PDB entry 6O06 | electron microscopy, 3.60 A resolution | chains A and B of the 3 polymer chains in the assembly

[Chain A]
Name: VP1
From: Echovirus E1
Reference sequence: O91734 (POLG_EC01F); residues 1-281 here correspond to UniProt positions 570-850 (UniProt number = residue number + 569)
Chain sequence (281 residues; row label = number of the first residue in the row):
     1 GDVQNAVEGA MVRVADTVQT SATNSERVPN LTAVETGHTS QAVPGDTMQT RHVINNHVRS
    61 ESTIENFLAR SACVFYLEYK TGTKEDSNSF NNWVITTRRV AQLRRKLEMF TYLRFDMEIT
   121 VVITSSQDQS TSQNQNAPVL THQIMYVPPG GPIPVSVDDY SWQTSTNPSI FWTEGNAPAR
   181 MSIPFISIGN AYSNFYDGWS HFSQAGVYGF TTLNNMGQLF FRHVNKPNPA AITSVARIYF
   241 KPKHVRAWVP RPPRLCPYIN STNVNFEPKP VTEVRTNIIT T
Disordered / not traced: 1-54, 131-136, 281
UniProt features mapped onto this chain:
  - site: Thr281 (Cleavage)
Reported in the primary citation:
  - conformationally variable residues (order/disorder transition): Asn55, Thr131 to Asn136

[Chain B]
Name: VP2
From: Echovirus E1
Reference sequence: O91734 (POLG_EC01F); residues 1-254 here correspond to UniProt positions 77-330 (UniProt number = residue number + 76)
Chain sequence (254 residues; each row starts with the number of its first residue):
     1 GYSDRVRSIT LGNSTITTQE CANVVVGYGE WPEYLSDNEA TAEDQPTQPD VATCRFYTLD
    61 SVQWENGSPG WWWKFPDALR DMGLFGQNMY YHYLGRAGYT IHVQCNASKF HQGCILVVCV
   121 PEAEMGSAQT SGVVNYEHIS KGEIASRFTT TTTAEDHGVQ AAVWNAGMGV GVGNLTIFPH
   181 QWINLRTNNS ATIVMPYVNS VPMDNMYRHH NFTLMIIPFV PLDFSAGAST YVPITVTVAP
   241 MCAEYNGLRL AGHQ
Disordered / not traced: 1-4, 48-50
UniProt features mapped onto this chain:
  - site: Gln254 (Cleavage)

[Chain A / chain B interface]
Residue-residue contacts (72):
  Tyr112(A) with Glu122(B); Val198(B), hydrophobic; Asn199(B); Ser200(B)
  Asn190(A) with Ser200(B)
  Ala191(A) with Ser200(B)
  Ser193(A) with Ser200(B), hydrogen bond
  Phe195(A) with Glu122(B); Glu124(B)
  Tyr196(A) with Glu124(B); His209(B)
  Asp197(A) with Lys74(B), salt bridge; Ala123(B); His209(B); His210(B), hydrogen bond (backbone-backbone)
  Gly198(A) with Arg208(B)
  Trp199(A) with Tyr136(B), hydrophobic; Ile139(B), hydrophobic; Arg208(B), hydrogen bond (backbone-backbone); His210(B)
  Ser200(A) with Arg208(B)
  His201(A) with Arg208(B)
  Phe202(A) with Tyr93(B); Asn205(B); Arg208(B)
  Gln204(A) with Arg80(B); Tyr136(B); Tyr207(B)
  Tyr208(A) with Lys74(B); Glu124(B); Met125(B), hydrogen bond (side chain-backbone); Val134(B), hydrophobic; Ile139(B)
  Gly209(A) with Glu124(B)
  Phe210(A) with Glu124(B)
  Val249(A) with Tyr28(B)
  Pro250(A) with Ile177(B), hydrophobic; Phe178(B)
  Arg251(A) with Pro121(B), hydrogen bond (side chain-backbone); Glu122(B), hydrogen bond (side chain-backbone); Ile177(B)
  Pro252(A) with Val170(B); Asn174(B); Ile177(B); Phe178(B)
  Pro253(A) with Val170(B)
  Arg254(A) with Gly169(B)
  Leu255(A) with Gly169(B), hydrogen bond (backbone-backbone); Val170(B), hydrophobic; Gly171(B)
  Cys256(A) with Asn165(B); Gly169(B)
  Ile259(A) with Thr130(B)
  Asn260(A) with Thr130(B)
  Val264(A) with Glu124(B); Met125(B)
  Asn265(A) with Gly126(B); Ser127(B), hydrogen bond (side chain-backbone); Gly132(B), hydrogen bond (side chain-backbone)
  Phe266(A) with Thr130(B); Gln160(B); Asn165(B); Gly167(B); Met168(B); Gly169(B)
  Pro268(A) with Thr152(B); Gln160(B); Trp164(B), hydrophobic; Asn165(B)
  Lys269(A) with Trp164(B); Asn165(B)
  Val271(A) with Trp164(B)
Other interface residues (no listed pair), chain A (34 interface residues in all): Thr111, Gly189
Other interface residues (no listed pair), chain B (43 interface residues in all): Val120, Gln129, Ser131, Val133, Leu175, Val201, Thr213

[Overview]
Chain A and chain B form an interface of 34 and 43 residues respectively, with 9 hydrogen bonds and 1 salt
bridge. Among the polar pairs are Asp197(A)-Lys74(B), Ser193(A)-Ser200(B) and Tyr208(A)-Met125(B). From the
paper: conformational variability at Asn55(A) and Thr131(A).
Chain A is VP1 and chain B is VP2, both from Echovirus E1; the structure, Extracellular factors prime
enterovirus particles for uncoating, was determined by electron microscopy together with 6RJF from the same
study.
